PDB entry 4JI4 | X-ray diffraction, 3.69 A resolution | chains A and E of the 21 polymer chains in the assembly

[Chain A]
Molecule: 16S rRNA
Organism: Thermus thermophilus
Sequence (1522 nucleotides; row label = number of the first residue in the row; note: 42 numbers in that range are skipped by the numbering (no residue carries them; nothing is unmodelled there); a row labelled like 190A-190L holds insertion residues (190A, then the next letters in order); numbering starts at 0):
     0 UUUGUUGGAGAGUUUGAUCCUGGCUCAGGGUGAACGCUGGCGGCGUGCCU
    50 AAGACAUGCAAGUCGUGCGGG
    73 CCGCGGGGUUUU
    88 ACUCCG
    95 UGGUC
   101 AGCGGCGGACGGGUGAGUAACGCGUGGGU
  129A G
   130 ACCUACCCGGAAGAGGGGGACAACCCGGGGAAACUCGGGCUAAUCCCCCA
   180 UGUGGACCCGC
190A-190L CCCUUGGGGUGU
   191 GUCCAAAGGGCUUU
   216 GCCCGCUUCCGGAUGGGCCCGCGUCCCAUCAGCUAGUUGGUGGGGUAAUG
   266 GCCCACCAAGGCGACGACGGGUAGCCGGUCUGAGAGGAUGGCCGGCCACA
   316 GGGGCACUGAGACACGGGCCCCACUCCUACGGGAGGCAGCAGUUAGGAAU
   366 CUUCCGCAAUGGGCGCAAGCCUGACGGAGCGACGCCGCUUGGAGGAAGAA
   416 GCCCUUCGGGGUGUAAACUCCUGAA
   442 CCCGGGACGAAACCCCCGACGA
   474 GGGGACUGACGGUACCGGG
   494 GUAAUAGCGCCGGCCAACUCCGUGCCAGCAGCCGCGGUAAUACGGAGGGC
   544 GCGAGCGUUACCCGGAUUCACUGGGCGUAAAGGGCGUGUAGGCGGCCUGG
   594 GGCGUCCCAUGUGAAAGACCACGGCUCAACCGUGGGGGAGCGUGGGAUAC
   644 GCUCAGGCUAGACGGUGGGAGAGGGUGGUGGAAUUCCCGGAGUAGCGGUG
   694 AAAUGCGCAGAUACCGGGAGGAACGCCGAUGGCGAAGGCAGCCACCUGGU
   744 CCACCCGUGACGCUGAGGCGCGAAAGCGUGGGGAGCAAACCGGAUUAGAU
   794 ACCCGGGUAGUCCACGCCCUAAACGAUGCGCGCUAGGUCUCUGGGUCU
   848 CCUGGGGGCCGAAGCUAACGCGUUAAGCGCGCCGCCUGGGGAGUACGGCC
   898 GCAAGGCUGAAACUCAAAGGAAUUGACGGGGGCCCGCACAAGCGGUGGAG
   948 CAUGUGGUUUAAUUCGAAGXAACGCGAAGAACCUUACCAGGCCUUGACAU
   998 GCUAGG
 1003A G
  1004 AACCCGGGUGAAAGCCUGGGGUGCCCC
1030A-1030D GCGA
  1031 GGGGAGCCCUAGCACAGGUGCUGCAUGGCCGUCGUCAGCUCGUGCCGUGA
  1081 GGUGUUGGGUUAAGUCCCGCAACGAGCGCAACCCCCGCCGUUAGUUGCCA
  1131 GCGGUUCGGCCGGGCACUCUAACGGGACUGCCCGCGAAA
  1171 GCGGGAGGAAGGAGGGGACGACGUCUGGUCAGCAUGGCCCUUACGGCCUG
  1221 GGCGACACACGUGCUACAAUGCCCACUACAAAGCGAUGCCACCCGGCAAC
  1271 GGGGAGCUAAUCGCAAAAAGGUGGGCCCAGUUCGGAUUGGGGUCUGCAAC
  1321 CCGACCCCAUGAAGCCGGAAUCGCUAGUAAUCGCGGAUCAG
 1361A C
  1362 CAUGCCGCGGUGAAUACGUUCCCGGGCCUUGUACACACXGCCXGUXACGC
  1412 CAUGGGAGCGGGCUCUACCCGAAGUCGCCGGG
  1446 AGCCUACGGG
  1459 CAGGCGCCGAGGGUAGGGCCCGUGACUGGGGUGAAGUCGUAACAAGGUAG
  1509 CUGUACCGGAAGGUGCGGCUGGAUCCACUCCUUUCU
Not modelled in the structure: 0-4, 1534-1538
Modified positions: PSU (pseudouridine-5'-monophosphate) at position 516, 7MG (7N-methyl-8-hydroguanosine-5'-monophosphate) at position 527, M2G (N2-dimethylguanosine-5'-monophosphate) at position 966, 5MC (5-methylcytidine-5'-monophosphate) at position 967, 2MG (2N-methylguanosine-5'-monophosphate) at position 1207, 5MC (5-methylcytidine-5'-monophosphate) at position 1400, 4OC (4n,o2'-methylcytidine-5'-monophosphate) at position 1402, 5MC (5-methylcytidine-5'-monophosphate) at position 1404, 5MC (5-methylcytidine-5'-monophosphate) at position 1407, UR3 (3-methyluridine-5'-monophoshate) at position 1498, MA6 (6N-dimethyladenosine-5'-monophoshate) at position 1518, MA6 (6N-dimethyladenosine-5'-monophoshate) at position 1519, PSU (pseudouridine-5'-monophosphate) at position 1540, PSU (pseudouridine-5'-monophosphate) at position 1541
Differences from the reference sequence: conflict U1490 (C2113 in M26923.1), C1534 (A2157 in M26923.1), A1535 (C2158 in M26923.1)
Ion coordination: Mg2+ site 1 near U5 (its only coordinating residue here); Mg2+ site 2 near U12 (its only coordinating residue here); Mg2+ site 3 near G21 (its only coordinating residue here); Mg2+ site 4: G46, G394; Mg2+ site 5: C48, G115; Mg2+ site 6 near A53 (its only coordinating residue here); Mg2+ site 7: A59, C386, U387; Mg2+ site 8: U62, G105; Mg2+ site 9 near C89 (its only coordinating residue here); Mg2+ site 10 near C92 (its only coordinating residue here); Mg2+ site 11 near G107 (its only coordinating residue here); Mg2+ site 12 near A109 (its only coordinating residue here); 105 more Mg2+ sites not listed
What the authors report for this chain:
  - conformationally variable residues: G1491

[Chain E]
Protein: Ribosomal protein S5
Organism: Thermus thermophilus
UniProtKB: Q5SHQ5 (RS5_THET8); numbering as in UniProt (aligned over 1-162)
Chain sequence (162 residues; row label = number of the first residue in the row):
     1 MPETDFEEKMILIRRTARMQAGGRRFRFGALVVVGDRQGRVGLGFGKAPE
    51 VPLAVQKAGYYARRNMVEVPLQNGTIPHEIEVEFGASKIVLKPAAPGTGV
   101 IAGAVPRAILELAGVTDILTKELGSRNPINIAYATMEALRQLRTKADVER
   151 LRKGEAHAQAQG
Not modelled in the structure: 1-4, 155-162

[Chain A / chain E interface]
Contacting residue pairs (70; chain A residue first):
  U5(A) - Ala95(E)  base contact
  G6(A) - Ala94(E)  base contact
  G6(A) - Ala95(E)  hydrogen bond to the base
  G6(A) - Thr98(E)  hydrogen bond to the base
  G6(A) - Leu119(E)  sugar contact
  G7(A) - Lys92(E)  base contact
  G7(A) - Leu119(E)  sugar contact
  G7(A) - Thr120(E)  hydrogen bond to the sugar
  G7(A) - Lys121(E)  base contact
  A8(A) - Ile101(E)  sugar contact
  A8(A) - Ala102(E)  hydrogen bond to the sugar
  A8(A) - Gly103(E)  sugar contact
  A8(A) - Arg107(E)  base contact
  A8(A) - Thr120(E)  sugar contact
  G9(A) - Gly103(E)  phosphate contact
  G9(A) - Lys121(E)  salt bridge to the phosphate
  G9(A) - Glu122(E)  hydrogen bond to the phosphate
  G9(A) - Arg126(E)  hydrogen bond to the phosphate
  A10(A) - Arg126(E)  phosphate contact
  G15(A) - Ala17(E)  base contact
  G15(A) - Met19(E)  sugar contact
  G15(A) - Arg24(E)  hydrogen bond to the sugar
  A16(A) - Thr16(E)  sugar contact
  A16(A) - Ala17(E)  sugar contact
  C18(A) - Arg14(E)  salt bridge to the phosphate
  C18(A) - Asn127(E)  hydrogen bond to the phosphate
  C18(A) - Asn130(E)  phosphate contact
  C19(A) - Ala86(E)  phosphate contact
  C19(A) - Ser125(E)  hydrogen bond to the phosphate
  C19(A) - Asn127(E)  hydrogen bond to the phosphate
  C19(A) - Asn130(E)  hydrogen bond to the phosphate
  U20(A) - Ala86(E)  phosphate contact
  A559(A) - Lys121(E)  salt bridge to the phosphate
  A559(A) - Arg126(E)  salt bridge to the phosphate
  U560(A) - Lys88(E)  base contact
  U560(A) - Leu123(E)  base contact
  U921(A) - Arg18(E)  sugar contact
  U921(A) - Met19(E)  hydrogen bond to the sugar
  G922(A) - Met19(E)  sugar contact
  G922(A) - Gln20(E)  sugar contact
  G922(A) - Ala21(E)  phosphate contact
  A923(A) - Ala21(E)  phosphate contact
  C1069(A) - Arg25(E)  hydrogen bond to the phosphate
  U1070(A) - Arg18(E)  salt bridge to the phosphate
  U1070(A) - Arg25(E)  salt bridge to the phosphate
  G1072(A) - Lys57(E)  salt bridge to the phosphate
  U1073(A) - Lys57(E)  salt bridge to the phosphate
  G1074(A) - Tyr60(E)  hydrogen bond to the phosphate
  G1074(A) - Tyr61(E)  hydrogen bond to the phosphate
  G1077(A) - Lys47(E)  base contact
  U1078(A) - Asn130(E)  hydrogen bond to the sugar
  U1078(A) - Tyr133(E)  phosphate contact
  G1079(A) - Arg14(E)  hydrogen bond to the sugar
  G1079(A) - Phe45(E)  sugar contact
  G1079(A) - Tyr133(E)  hydrogen bond to the phosphate
  A1080(A) - Arg14(E)  salt bridge to the phosphate
  A1080(A) - Thr16(E)  hydrogen bond to the phosphate
  A1080(A) - Phe45(E)  phosphate contact
  A1080(A) - Lys47(E)  salt bridge to the phosphate
  G1081(A) - Thr16(E)  hydrogen bond to the phosphate
  G1081(A) - Arg18(E)  phosphate contact
  G1082(A) - Arg27(E)  salt bridge to the phosphate
  C1192(A) - Arg25(E)  hydrogen bond to the sugar
  G1193(A) - Gly22(E)  hydrogen bond to the sugar
  U1194(A) - Gly22(E)  sugar contact
  A1396(A) - Met19(E)  base contact
  C1397(A) - Arg24(E)  salt bridge to the phosphate
  A1398(A) - Met19(E)  base contact
  A1398(A) - Gly22(E)  base contact
  A1398(A) - Gly23(E)  base contact
Also at the interface, not in a pair above, chain A (38 interface residues in all): U17, G558, G566, A864, C1071
Also at the interface, not in a pair above, chain E (44 interface residues in all): Ala48, Pro49, Glu81, Phe84, Gly85, Ala104, Ile129

[Summary]
The interface between chain A and chain E involves 38 residues on one side and 44 on the other; the contacts
include 22 hydrogen bonds and 12 salt bridges. Among the polar pairs are G6(A)-Ala95(E), G6(A)-Thr98(E) and
G7(A)-Thr120(E). G46(A) and G394(A) coordinate Mg2+ site 4. From the paper: conformational variability at
G1491(A).
Chain A is 16S rRNA and chain E is Ribosomal protein S5, both from Thermus thermophilus; the structure,
Crystal Structure of 30S ribosomal subunit from Thermus thermophilus, was determined by X-ray diffraction
(same publication as 4JI0, 4JI1, 4JI2, 4JI3, 4JI5, 4JI6, 4JI7 and 4JI8).
